Entry 2HT3 (X-ray diffraction, 3.30 A resolution); this record covers chains A and C of the 6 polymer chains in the assembly.

== Chain A ==
Name: H(+)/Cl(-) exchange transporter clcA
Source organism: Escherichia coli
UniProt: P37019 (CLCA_ECOLI); residue numbers follow UniProt; this construct covers 1-473
Chain sequence (473 residues; each row starts with the number of its first residue):
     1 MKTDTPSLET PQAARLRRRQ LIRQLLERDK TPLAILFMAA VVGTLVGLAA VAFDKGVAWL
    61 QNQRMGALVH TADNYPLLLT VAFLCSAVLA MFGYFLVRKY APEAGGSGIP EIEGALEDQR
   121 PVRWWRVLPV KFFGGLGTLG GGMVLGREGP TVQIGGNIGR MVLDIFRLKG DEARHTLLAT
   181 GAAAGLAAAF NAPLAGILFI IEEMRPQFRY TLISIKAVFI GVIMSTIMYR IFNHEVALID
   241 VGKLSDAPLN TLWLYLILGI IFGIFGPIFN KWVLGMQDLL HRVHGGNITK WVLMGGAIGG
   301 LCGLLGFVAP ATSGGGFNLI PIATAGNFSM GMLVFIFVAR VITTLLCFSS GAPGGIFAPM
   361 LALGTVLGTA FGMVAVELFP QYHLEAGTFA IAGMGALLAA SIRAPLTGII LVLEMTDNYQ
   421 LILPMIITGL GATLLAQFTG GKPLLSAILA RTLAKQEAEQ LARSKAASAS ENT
Disordered / not traced: 1-16, 461-473
Sequence notes: engineered mutation L445 (Tyr in P37019)
Curated features (UniProtKB/Swiss-Prot):
  - motif: G106 to P110 (Selectivity filter part_1), G146 to P150 (Selectivity filter part_2), G355 to P359 (Selectivity filter part_3)
  - binding site (chloride): S107, I356, F357
  - site: E148 (Mediates proton transfer from the outer aqueous phase to the interior of the protein), E203 (Mediates proton transfer from the protein to the inner aqueous phase)
  - mutagenesis: S107 (S107A: Uncouples chloride transport from proton transport), E148 (E148A/Q: Abolishes proton transport, but permits the transit of chloride ions. Abolishes gating, permitting continuous rapid transit of chloride ions; when associated with A-445), E203 (E203A/G/Q/S/T: Abolishes proton transport, and reduces chloride transport; E203C/I/L/V: Abolishes proton and chloride transport; E203D/H: No effect on proton and chloride transport ...)

== Chain C ==
Name: Fab fragment, Heavy chain
Source organism: Mus musculus
Notes: antibody fragment or engineered binder
Chain sequence (221 residues; row label = number of the first residue in the row):
     2 VRLLESGGGL VQPGGSLKLS CAASGFDYSR YWMSWVRQAP GKGLKWIGEI NPVSSTINYT
    62 PSLKDKFIIS RDNAKDTLYL QISKVRSEDT ALYYCARLYY GYGYWYFDVW GAGTTVTVSS
   122 AKTTPPSVYP LAPGSAAAAA SMVTLGCLVK GYFPEPVTVT WNSGSLAAGV HTFPAVLQAA
   182 LYTLSSSVTV PSSSWPSETV TCNVAHPASS TKVDKKIVPR A
Disulfides: C22-C96, C148-C203

== How chain A and chain C interact ==
Pairs across the interface (15):
  K243(A) with R31(C)
  D246(A) with Y101(C)
  P248(A) with Y101(C); Y103(C); G104(C)
  L249(A) with Y103(C), hydrogen bond (backbone-backbone)
  N250(A) with Y103(C), hydrogen bond (backbone-backbone); G104(C), hydrogen bond (side chain-backbone); Y105(C)
  Q381(A) with W106(C)
  Y382(A) with W106(C)
  H383(A) with W33(C); E50(C), salt bridge; L99(C); W106(C), hydrogen bond
Interface residues without a listed pair, chain A (9 interface residues in all): P380
Interface residues without a listed pair, chain C (10 interface residues in all): N59

== Summary ==
Chain A and chain C form an interface of 9 and 10 residues respectively, with 4 hydrogen bonds and 1 salt
bridge. Polar pairs include H383(A)-E50(C), N250(A)-G104(C) and H383(A)-W106(C). Curated annotation (UniProt)
lists 3 chloride-binding residues and 3 mutagenesis sites on chain A.
Chain A is H(+)/Cl(-) exchange transporter clcA (Escherichia coli) and chain C is Fab fragment, Heavy chain
(Mus musculus); the structure, Structure of the Escherichia coli ClC chloride channel Y445L mutant and Fab
complex, was determined by X-ray diffraction, deposited together with 2HLF, 2HT2, 2HT4, 2HTK and 2HTL.
